6KO8 - chain A; structure by X-ray diffraction, 1.55 A resolution.

== Chain A ==
Molecule: Putative regulatory protein
From: Salmonella enterica subsp. enterica serovar Typhimurium str. 14028S
UniProt: A0A0F6AY66 (A0A0F6AY66_SALT1); numbering as in UniProt (aligned over 2-193)
Sequence (194 residues; each row starts with the number of its first residue; numbering starts at 0):
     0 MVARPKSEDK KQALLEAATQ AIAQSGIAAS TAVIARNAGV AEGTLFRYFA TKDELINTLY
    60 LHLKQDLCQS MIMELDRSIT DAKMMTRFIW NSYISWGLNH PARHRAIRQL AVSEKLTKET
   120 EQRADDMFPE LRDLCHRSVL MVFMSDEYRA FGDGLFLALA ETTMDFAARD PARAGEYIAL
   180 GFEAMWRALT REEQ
Disordered / not traced: 0-6, 192-193
Differences from the reference sequence: initiating methionine (0); expression tag (1)
Small-molecule neighbours: cholic acid (CHD): Y59, K63, L66, M70, I88, Y92, I106, A110, L130, L139, D152, F155, L156

== In short ==
Bound to chain A: cholic acid.
Chain A is Putative regulatory protein (Salmonella enterica subsp. enterica serovar Typhimurium str. 14028S);
the structure, Crystal structure of the Cholic acid bound RamR, was determined by X-ray diffraction together
with 6KO7 and 6KO9 from the same study.
